PDB entry 3IT8 | X-ray diffraction, 2.80 A resolution | chains B and D of the 6 polymer chains in the assembly

# Chain B
Molecule: Tumor necrosis factor
Source organism: Homo sapiens
Notes: fragment: Tumor necrosis factor, soluble form
UniProt: P01375 (TNFA_HUMAN); residues 6-157 here correspond to UniProt positions 82-233 (UniProt number = residue number + 76)
Chain sequence (161 residues; numbered -3 to 157; the number before each row is that of its first residue; numbers below 1 keep their minus sign (Met-3 is residue -3)):
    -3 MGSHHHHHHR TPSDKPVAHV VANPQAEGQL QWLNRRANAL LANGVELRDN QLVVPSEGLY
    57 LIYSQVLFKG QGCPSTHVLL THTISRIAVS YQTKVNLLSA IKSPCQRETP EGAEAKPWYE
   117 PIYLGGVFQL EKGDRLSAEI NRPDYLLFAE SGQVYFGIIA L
Not modelled in the structure: -3 to 5
Disulfides: Cys69-Cys101
Sequence notes: expression tag (-3 to 5); conflict Leu143 (Asp219 in P01375)
From the paper describing this entry:
  - specificity-determining residues: Arg31, Arg32 (proposed by the authors, not directly observed)

# Chain D
Molecule: 2L protein
Source organism: Yaba-like disease virus
UniProt: Q9DHW0 (Q9DHW0_YLDV); residues 1-316 here correspond to UniProt positions 17-332 (UniProt number = residue number + 16)
Chain sequence (324 residues; each row starts with the number of its first residue):
     1 ITLKYNYTVT LKDDGLYDGV FYDHYNDQLV TKISYNHETR HGNVNFRADW FNISRSPHTP
    61 GNDYNFNFWY SLMKETLEEI NKNDSTKTTS LSLITGCYET GLLFGSYGYV ETANGPLARY
   121 HTGDKRFTKM THKGFPKVGM LTVKNTLWKD VKAYLGGFEY MGCSLAILDY QKMAKGKIPK
   181 DTTPTVKVTG NELEDGNMTL ECTVNSFYPP DVITKWIESE HFKGEYKYVN GRYYPEWGRK
   241 SNYEPGEPGF PWNIKKDKDA NTYSLTDLVR TTSKMSSQPV CVVFHDTLEA QVYTCSEGCN
   301 GELYDHLYRK TEEGEGGSHH HHHH
Not modelled in the structure: 300-324
Disulfides: Cys202-Cys281, Cys295-Cys299
Covalently attached groups: N-acetylglucosamine (NAG) linked to Asn6, Asn52, Asn83
Sequence notes: expression tag (317-324)
From the paper describing this entry:
  - post-translational modification sites: Asn6
  - specificity-determining residues: Glu99 (proposed by the authors, not directly observed)

# Interface between chain B and chain D
Contacting residue pairs (11):
  Arg82(B) - Tyr160(D)  hydrogen bond
  Arg82(B) - Met161(D)
  Ser86(B) - Lys125(D)  hydrogen bond
  Ser86(B) - Gly157(D)
  Ser86(B) - Tyr160(D)
  Tyr87(B) - His58(D)  hydrogen bond
  Tyr87(B) - Gly157(D)
  Tyr87(B) - Gly162(D)
  Val91(B) - Met161(D)  hydrophobic
  Val91(B) - Leu165(D)  hydrophobic
  Glu127(B) - Tyr160(D)  hydrogen bond
Other interface residues (no listed pair), chain B (6 interface residues in all): Ala84
Other interface residues (no listed pair), chain D (8 interface residues in all): Gly156

# In short
6 residues of chain B face 8 of chain D across their interface; the contacts include 4 hydrogen bonds. Polar
pairs include Arg82(B)-Tyr160(D), Ser86(B)-Lys125(D) and Tyr87(B)-His58(D). N-acetylglucosamine is covalently
linked to Asn6(D), Asn52(D) and Asn83(D). From the paper: specificity determinants Arg31(B), Arg32(B) and
Glu99(D); a modification site at Asn6(D).
Here chain B is Tumor necrosis factor (Homo sapiens) and chain D is 2L protein (Yaba-like disease virus).
Entry 3IT8 (Crystal structure of TNF alpha complexed with a poxvirus MHC-related TNF binding protein) was
determined by X-ray diffraction.
